5FH3 - chain A; structure by X-ray diffraction, 1.60 A resolution.

Chain A:
Molecule: Phosphoenolpyruvate carboxykinase, cytosolic [GTP]
Source organism: Rattus norvegicus
Notes: EC 4.1.1.32
UniProt: P07379 (PCKGC_RAT); residues 1-622 here = UniProt positions 1-622
Chain sequence (622 residues; numbered 1 to 622; the number before each row is that of its first residue):
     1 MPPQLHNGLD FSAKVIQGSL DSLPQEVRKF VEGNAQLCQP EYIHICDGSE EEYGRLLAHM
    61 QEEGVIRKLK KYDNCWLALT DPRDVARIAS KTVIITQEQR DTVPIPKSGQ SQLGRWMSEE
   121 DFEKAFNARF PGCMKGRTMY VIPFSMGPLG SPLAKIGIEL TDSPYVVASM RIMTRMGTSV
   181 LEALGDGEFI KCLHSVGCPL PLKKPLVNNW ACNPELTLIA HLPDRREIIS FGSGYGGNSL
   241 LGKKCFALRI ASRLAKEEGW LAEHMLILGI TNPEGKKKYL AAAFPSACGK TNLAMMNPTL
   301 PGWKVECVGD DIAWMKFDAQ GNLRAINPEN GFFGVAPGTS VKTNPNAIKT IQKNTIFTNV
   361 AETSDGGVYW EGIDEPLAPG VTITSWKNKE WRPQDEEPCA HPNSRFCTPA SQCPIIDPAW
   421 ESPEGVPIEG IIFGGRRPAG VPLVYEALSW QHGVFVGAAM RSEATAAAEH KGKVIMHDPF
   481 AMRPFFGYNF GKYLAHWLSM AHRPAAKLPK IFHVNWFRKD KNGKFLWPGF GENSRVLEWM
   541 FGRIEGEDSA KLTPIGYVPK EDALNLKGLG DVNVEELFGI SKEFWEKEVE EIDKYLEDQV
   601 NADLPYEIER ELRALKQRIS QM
Not modelled in the structure: 1-4, 466-472
Differences from the reference sequence: engineered mutation Ala-89 (Glu in P07379)
Bound ions: Na+: Leu-79, Asn-208; Mn2+ site 1: Lys-244, His-264, Asp-311 (together with GTP, oxalate ion); Mn2+ site 2: Thr-291 (together with GTP)
Ligand contacts:
  - GTP: His-264, Phe-284, Pro-285, Ser-286, Ala-287, Cys-288, Gly-289, Lys-290, Thr-291, Asn-292, Leu-293, Asp-310, Asp-311, Phe-333, Gly-334, Val-335, Thr-343, Asn-403, Arg-405, Arg-436, Trp-516, Phe-517, Phe-525, Pro-528, Gly-529, Phe-530, Asn-533
  - oxalate ion (OXL): Lys-243, Lys-244, His-264, Ser-286, Asp-311, Phe-333, Arg-405, Phe-485
UniProt features mapped onto this chain:
  - region: Gly-457 to Gly-487 (Omega-loop)
  - active site: Cys-288
  - binding site (substrate): Arg-87, Tyr-235 to Gly-237, Ser-286, Asn-403 to Arg-405
  - binding site (Mn(2+)): Lys-244, His-264, Asp-311
  - binding site (GTP): Ala-287 to Asn-292, Arg-405, Arg-436, Phe-530 to Asn-533
  - modified residue: Ser-19 (Phosphoserine), Lys-70 (N6-acetyllysine), Lys-71 (N6-acetyllysine), Ser-90 (Phosphoserine), Lys-91 (N6-acetyllysine), Ser-118 (Phosphoserine), Thr-178 (Phosphothreonine), Ser-286 (Phosphoserine), Lys-473 (N6-acetyllysine), Lys-521 (N6-acetyllysine), Lys-524 (N6-acetyllysine), Lys-594 (N6-acetyllysine)
  - mutagenesis: Ser-90 (S90A: Decreased phosphorylation and increased acetylation levels), Lys-91 (K91Q: 3-fold decrease of affinity for phosphoenolpyruvate), His-477 (H477R: Destabilization of the closed state of the omega-loop, resulting in decreased capture rates for the weaker binding substrates associated with catalysis in the phosphoenolpyruvate to ...)

Overview:
Ligands of chain A: GTP and oxalate ion. Leu-79 and Asn-208 coordinate Na+. Lys-244, His-264 and Asp-311
coordinate Mn2+ site 1. UniProt lists active-site residue Cys-288, 8 substrate-binding residues, 3
Mn2+-binding residues and 12 GTP-binding residues.
Chain A is Phosphoenolpyruvate carboxykinase, cytosolic [GTP] (Rattus norvegicus); the structure, The
structure of rat cytosolic PEPCK variant E89A in complex with oxalic acid and GTP, was determined by X-ray
diffraction (same publication as 5FH1, 5FH0, 5FH2, 5FH4 and 5FH5).
